PDB entry 6A5U | electron microscopy, 7.60 A resolution (low resolution: residue-level contacts below are approximate; hydrogen-bond / salt-bridge calls are withheld) | chains T and c of the 25 polymer chains in the assembly

Chain T:
Molecule: 198-nt DNA strand
Sequence (198 nucleotides; row label = number of the first residue in the row; numbers below 1 keep their minus sign (DA-72 is residue -72)):
   -72 ATCAGAATCCCGGTGCCGAGGCCGCTCAATTGGTCGTAGACAGCTCTAGC
   -22 ACCGCTTAAACGCACGTACGCGCTGTCCCCCGCGTTTTAACCGCCAAGGG
    28 GATTACACCCAAGACACCAGGCACGAGACAGAAAAAAACAACGAAAACGG
    78 CCACCACCCAAACACACCAAACACAAGAGCTAATTGACTGACGTAAGC
Disordered / not traced: 54-125

Chain c:
Molecule: Histone H2A, Histone H2A type 1-B/E
From: Homo sapiens
UniProt: P04908 (H2A1B_HUMAN); residues 0-129 here correspond to UniProt positions 1-130 (UniProt number = residue number + 1)
Sequence (133 residues; each row starts with the number of its first residue; numbers below 1 keep their minus sign (Gly-3 is residue -3)):
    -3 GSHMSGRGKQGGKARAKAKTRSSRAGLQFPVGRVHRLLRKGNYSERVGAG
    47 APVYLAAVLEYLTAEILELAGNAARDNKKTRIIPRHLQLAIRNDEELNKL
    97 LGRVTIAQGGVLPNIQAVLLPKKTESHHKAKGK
Disordered / not traced: -3 to 15, 119-129
Sequence notes: expression tag (-3 to -1)
Curated features (UniProtKB/Swiss-Prot):
  - modified residue: Ser1 (N-acetylserine), Arg3 (Citrulline), Lys5 (N6-(2-hydroxyisobutyryl)lysine), Lys9 (N6-(2-hydroxyisobutyryl)lysine), Lys13 (N6-(beta-hydroxybutyryl)lysine), Lys36 (N6-(2-hydroxyisobutyryl)lysine), Lys74 (N6-(2-hydroxyisobutyryl)lysine), Lys75 (N6-(2-hydroxyisobutyryl)lysine), Lys95 (N6-(2-hydroxyisobutyryl)lysine), Gln104 (N5-methylglutamine), Lys118 (N6-(2-hydroxyisobutyryl)lysine), Lys119 (N6-crotonyllysine), Thr120 (Phosphothreonine), Lys125 (N6-crotonyllysine)
  - cross-link (Glycyl lysine isopeptide (Lys-Gly)): Lys13 (interchain with G-Cter in ubiquitin), Lys15 (interchain with G-Cter in ubiquitin), Lys119 (interchain with G-Cter in ubiquitin)

Interface between chain T and chain c:
Contacting residue pairs (8):
  DA-45(T) with Arg32(c)
  DA-44(T) with Gly28(c); Arg29(c); Arg32(c)
  DT-43(T) with Thr16(c); Arg17(c)
  DT-42(T) with Arg20(c)
  DA-35(T) with Arg42(c)
Also at the interface, not in a pair above, chain T (6 interface residues in all): DA-54
Also at the interface, not in a pair above, chain c (8 interface residues in all): Arg77

Overview:
6 residues of chain T and 8 residues of chain c are in contact.
Chain T is a 198-nt DNA strand and chain c is Histone H2A, Histone H2A type 1-B/E (Homo sapiens); the
structure, RNA polymerase II elongation complex stalled at SHL(-1) of the nucleosome, with foreign DNA, tilt
conformation, was determined by electron microscopy (same publication as 6A5L, 6A5O, 6A5P, 6A5R, 6A5T and
6INQ).
